9FKD - chains L and I of the 5 polymer chains in the assembly; structure by electron microscopy, 3.30 A resolution.

== Chain L ==
Name: DB3 Fab Light Chain
Source organism: synthetic construct
Notes: antibody fragment or engineered binder
Chain sequence (222 residues; each row starts with the number of its first residue):
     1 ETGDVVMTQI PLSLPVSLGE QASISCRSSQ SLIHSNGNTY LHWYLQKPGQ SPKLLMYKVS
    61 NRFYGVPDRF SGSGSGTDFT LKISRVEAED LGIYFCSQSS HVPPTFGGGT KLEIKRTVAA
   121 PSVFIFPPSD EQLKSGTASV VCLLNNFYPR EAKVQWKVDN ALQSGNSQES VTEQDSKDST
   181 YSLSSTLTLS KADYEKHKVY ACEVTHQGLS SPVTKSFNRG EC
Disordered / not traced: 1-2
Cystine bridges: C26-C96, C142-C202
Ligand contacts: progesterone (STR): H34, S99, V102

== Chain I ==
Name: Anti-kappa Fab Heavy Chain
Source organism: synthetic construct
Notes: antibody fragment or engineered binder
Chain sequence (235 residues; each row starts with the number of its first residue):
     1 ETGEVKLLES GGGLVQPGRS LRLSCIASGF DFSGYWMTWV RQAPGKGLEW IGDINPDSST
    61 INSTPSLKDK VIISRDNAKN TLFLQMSKVR SEDTALYYCA QRGNYVPFPY WGQGTLVTVS
   121 AAKTTPPSVY PLAPGSAAQT NSMVTLGCLV KGYFPEPVTV TWNSGSLSSG VHTFPAVLQS
   181 DLYTLSSSVT VPSSTWPSET VTCNVAHPAS STKVDKKIVP RDCGCKGTKH HHHHH
Disordered / not traced: 1-2, 224-235
Cystine bridges: C25-C99, C148-C203

== Interface between chain L and chain I ==
Contacting residue pairs (14):
  K115(L) with Y105(I)
  R116(L) with N104(I)
  T117(L) with R102(I); G103(I), hydrogen bond (side chain-backbone); N104(I), hydrogen bond (side chain-backbone); P107(I)
  V118(L) with R102(I), hydrogen bond (backbone-side chain)
  P121(L) with T60(I), hydrogen bond (backbone-side chain)
  S122(L) with S59(I), hydrogen bond; T60(I)
  K177(L) with Y105(I)
  S179(L) with Y105(I), hydrogen bond
  G208(L) with N62(I), hydrogen bond (backbone-side chain)
  S211(L) with K68(I)
Also at the interface, not in a pair above, chain L (16 interface residues in all): I114, A119, A120, D178, L209, S210
Also at the interface, not in a pair above, chain I (13 interface residues in all): W36, N55, S63, V106

== Overview ==
16 residues of chain L and 13 residues of chain I are in contact, with 7 hydrogen bonds. Polar pairs include
T117(L)-G103(I), T117(L)-N104(I) and V118(L)-R102(I). Ligands of chain L: progesterone.
Here chain L is DB3 Fab Light Chain and chain I is Anti-kappa Fab Heavy Chain, both from synthetic construct.
Entry 9FKD (Progesterone-bound DB3 Fab in complex with computationally designed DBPro1156_2 protein binder)
was determined by electron microscopy (same publication as 8S1X).
